5EXN - chain A; structure by X-ray diffraction, 1.49 A resolution.

# Chain A
Molecule: Coagulation factor XIa light chain
Organism: Homo sapiens
Notes: EC 3.4.21.27
Reference sequence: P03951 (FA11_HUMAN); the construct lacks a stretch of the UniProt sequence and is renumbered around it, so the offset changes along the chain: 16-36 = UniProt 388-408; 37-58 = UniProt 411-432; 59-65 = UniProt 435-441; 66-143 = UniProt 444-521; 3 more segments
Chain sequence (238 residues; each row starts with the number of its first residue; note: 1 number in that range is skipped by the numbering (no residue carries it; nothing is unmodelled there); a row labelled like 36A-36B holds insertion residues (36A, then the next letters in order)):
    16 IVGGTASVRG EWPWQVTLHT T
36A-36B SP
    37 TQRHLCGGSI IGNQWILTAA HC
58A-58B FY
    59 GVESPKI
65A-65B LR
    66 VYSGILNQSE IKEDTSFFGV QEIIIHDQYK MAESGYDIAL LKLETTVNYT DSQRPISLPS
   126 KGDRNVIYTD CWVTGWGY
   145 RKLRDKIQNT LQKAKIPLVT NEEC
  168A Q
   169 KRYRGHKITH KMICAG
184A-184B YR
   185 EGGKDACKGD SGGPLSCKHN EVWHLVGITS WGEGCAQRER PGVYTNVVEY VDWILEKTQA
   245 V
Disordered / not traced: 245
Disulfide bonds: Cys42-Cys58, Cys136-Cys201, Cys168-Cys182, Cys191-Cys219
Glycans and other covalent adducts: N-acetylglucosamine (NAG) linked to Asn113
Differences from the reference sequence: engineered mutation Ser122 (Cys500 in P03951)
Residues lining bound ligands: 5SU (methyl N-[4-[2-[(1S)-1-[[(E)-3-[5-chloranyl-2-(1,2,3,4-tetrazol-1-yl)phenyl]prop-2-enoyl]amino]-2-phenyl-ethyl]pyridin-4-yl]phenyl]carbamate): Arg39, His40, Leu41, Cys42, His57, Cys58, Tyr143, Leu147, Ile151, Asp189, Ala190, Cys191, Lys192, Gly193, Asp194, Ser195, Thr213, Ser214, Trp215, Gly216, Gly218, Cys219, Gly226, Val227, Tyr228
Swiss-Prot annotation at these positions:
  - active site (Charge relay system): His57, Asp102, Ser195
  - binding site (heparin): Lys169 to Arg172
  - glycosylation (N-linked (GlcNAc...) asparagine): Asn72 (complex), Asn113 (complex)

# Overview
Bound to chain A: compound 5SU. Covalently linked N-acetylglucosamine: at Asn113. UniProt lists 3 active-site
residues and 4 heparin-binding residues.
Chain A is Coagulation factor XIa light chain (Homo sapiens); the structure, FACTOR XIA (C500S [C122S]) IN
COMPLEX WITH THE INHIBITOR methyl
N-[4-[2-[(1S)-1-[[(E)-3-[5-chloranyl-2-(1,2,3,4-tetrazol-1-yl)phenyl]prop-2-enoyl]amino]-2-phenyl-ethyl]pyridin-4-yl]phenyl]carbamate,
was determined by X-ray diffraction (same publication as 5EXL and 5EXM).
